9C45 - chains L and A of the 3 polymer chains in the assembly; structure by electron microscopy, 3.20 A resolution.

[Chain L]
Molecule: S2L20 Fab Light Chain Variable Region
From: Homo sapiens
Notes: antibody fragment or engineered binder
Sequence (107 residues; row label = number of the first residue in the row):
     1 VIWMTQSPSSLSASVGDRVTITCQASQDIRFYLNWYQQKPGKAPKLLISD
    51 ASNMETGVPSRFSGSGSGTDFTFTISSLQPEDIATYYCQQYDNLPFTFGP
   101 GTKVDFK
Disulfides: Cys23-Cys88

[Chain A]
Molecule: Spike glycoprotein
From: Severe acute respiratory syndrome coronavirus 2
Reference sequence: P0DTC2 (SPIKE_SARS2); residue numbers follow UniProt; this construct covers 1-1208
Sequence (1288 residues; numbered 1 to 1288; the number before each row is that of its first residue):
     1 MFVFLVLLPLVSSQCVNLTTRTQLPPAYTNSFTRGVYYPDKVFRSSVLHS
    51 TQDLFLPFFSNVTWFHAIHVSGTNGTKRFDNPVLPFNDGVYFASTEKSNI
   101 IRGWIFGTTLDSKTQSLLIVNNATNVVIKVCEFQFCNDPFLGVYYHKNNK
   151 SWMESEFRVYSSANNCTFEYVSQPFLMDLEGKQGNFKNLREFVFKNIDGY
   201 FKIYSKHTPINLVRDLPQGFSALEPLVDLPIGINITRFQTLLALHRSYLT
   251 PGDSSSGWTAGAAAYYVGYLQPRTFLLKYNENGTITDAVDCALDPLSETK
   301 CTLKSFTVEKGIYQTSNFRVQPTESIVRFPNITNLCPFGEVFNATRFASV
   351 YAWNRKRISNCVADYSVLYNSASFSTFKCYGVSPTKLNDLCFTNVYADSF
   401 VIRGDEVRQIAPGQTGKIADYNYKLPDDFTGCVIAWNSNNLDSKVGGNYN
   451 YLYRLFRKSNLKPFERDISTEIYQAGSTPCNGVEGFNCYFPLQSYGFQPT
   501 NGVGYQPYRVVVLSFELLHAPATVCGPKKSTNLVKNKCVNFNFNGLTGTG
   551 VLTESNKKFLPFQQFGRDIADTTDAVRDPQTLEILDITPCSFGGVSVITP
   601 GTNTSNQVAVLYQDVNCTEVPVAIHADQLTPTWRVYSTGSNVFQTRAGCL
   651 IGAEHVNNSYECDIPIGAGICASYQTQTNSPGSASSVASQSIIAYTMSLG
   701 AENSVAYSNNSIAIPTNFTISVTTEILPVSMTKTSVDCTMYICGDSTECS
   751 NLLLQYGSFCTQLNRALTGIAVEQDKNTQEVFAQVKQIYKTPPIKDFGGF
   801 NFSQILPDPSKPSKRSPIEDLLFNKVTLADAGFIKQYGDCLGDIAARDLI
   851 CAQKFNGLTVLPPLLTDEMIAQYTSALLAGTITSGWTFGAGPALQIPFPM
   901 QMAYRFNGIGVTQNVLYENQKLIANQFNSAIGKIQDSLSSTPSALGKLQD
   951 VVNQNAQALNTLVKQLSSNFGAISSVLNDILSRLDPPEAEVQIDRLITGR
  1001 LQSLQTYVTQQLIRAAEIRASANLAATKMSECVLGQSKRVDFCGKGYHLM
  1051 SFPQSAPHGVVFLHVTYVPAQEKNFTTAPAICHDGKAHFPREGVFVSNGT
  1101 HWFVTQRNFYEPQIITTDNTFVSGNCDVVIGIVNNTVYDPLQPELDSFKE
  1151 ELDKYFKNHTSPDVDLGDISGINASVVNIQKEIDRLNEVAKNLNESLIDL
  1201 QELGKYEQGSGYIPEAPRDGQAYVRKDGEWVLLSTFLGRSLEVLFQGPGH
  1251 HHHHHHHSAWSHPQFEKGGGSGGGGSGGSAWSHPQFEK
Not modelled in the structure: 1-13, 71-76, 147-150, 177-185, 248-253, 307-1288
Differences from the reference sequence: engineered mutation Gly682 (Arg in P0DTC2), Ser683 (Arg in P0DTC2), Ser685 (Arg in P0DTC2), Pro817 (Phe in P0DTC2), Pro892 (Ala in P0DTC2), Pro899 (Ala in P0DTC2), Pro942 (Ala in P0DTC2), Pro986 (Lys in P0DTC2), Pro987 (Val in P0DTC2); expression tag (1209-1288)
Disulfides: Cys15-Cys136, Cys131-Cys166, Cys291-Cys301
Covalently attached groups: N-acetylglucosamine (NAG) linked to Asn17, Asn61, Asn122, Asn165, Asn234, Asn282
UniProt features mapped onto this chain:
  - region: Asn280 to Cys301 (Putative superantigen), Arg403 to Asp405 (Integrin-binding motif), Asn448 to Phe456 (Immunodominant HLA epitope recognized by the CD8+), Pro681, Ala684 (Putative superantigen), Ser816 to Tyr837 (Fusion peptide 1), Lys835 to Phe855 (Fusion peptide 2), Asp1163 to Glu1202 (Heptad repeat 2)
  - site: Arg815, Ser816 (Cleavage)
  - glycosylation: Asn17 (N-linked (GlcNAc...) (complex) asparagine), Asn61 (N-linked (GlcNAc...) (hybrid) asparagine), Asn74 (N-linked (GlcNAc...) (complex) asparagine), Asn122 (N-linked (GlcNAc...) (hybrid) asparagine), Asn149 (N-linked (GlcNAc...) (complex) asparagine), Asn165 (N-linked (GlcNAc...) (complex) asparagine), Asn234 (N-linked (GlcNAc...) (high mannose) asparagine), Asn282 (N-linked (GlcNAc...) (complex) asparagine), Thr323 (O-linked (GalNAc) threonine), Ser325 (O-linked (HexNAc...) serine), Asn331 (N-linked (GlcNAc...) (complex) asparagine), Asn343 (N-linked (GlcNAc...) (complex) asparagine), Asn603 (N-linked (GlcNAc...) (hybrid) asparagine), Asn616 (N-linked (GlcNAc...) (complex) asparagine), Asn657 (N-linked (GlcNAc...) (complex) asparagine), Thr676 (O-linked (GlcNAc...) threonine), Thr678 (O-linked (GlcNAc...) threonine), Asn709 (N-linked (GlcNAc...) (high mannose) asparagine), Asn717 (N-linked (GlcNAc...) (hybrid) asparagine), Asn801 (N-linked (GlcNAc...) (hybrid) asparagine) and 6 more in UniProt
  - natural variant: Leu5 (L5F: In strain: Iota/B.1.526), Ser13 (S13I: In strain: Epsilon/B.1.427/B.1.429), Leu18 (L18F: In strain: Beta/B.1.351, Gamma/P.1 and 1 more), Thr19 (T19I: In strain: Omicron/BQ.1.1, Omicron/XBB.1.5 and 1 more; T19R: In strain: Delta/B.1.617.2, Omicron/BA.2 and 4 more), Thr20 (T20N: In strain: Gamma/P.1), Leu24 to Ala27 (sequence variant, change not given here; In strain: Omicron/BA.2, Omicron/BA.2.12.1 and 6 more), Pro26 (P26S: In strain: Gamma/P.1), Gln52 (Q52H: In strain: Omicron/EG.5.1), Ala67 (A67V: In strain: Eta/B.1.525, Omicron/BA.1), His69 to Val70 (deletion: In strain: Alpha/B.1.1.7, Eta/B.1.525 and 5 more), Gly75 (G75V: In strain: Lambda/C.37), Thr76 (T76I: In strain: Lambda/C.37), 82 further natural variant entries in UniProt
  - mutagenesis: His69 to Val70 (Increased incorporation of cleaved spike into virions), Asn121 (N121Q: Partial loss of biliverdin affinity), Arg190 (R190K: Partial loss of biliverdin affinity), Asn234 (N234Q: Increased resistance to neutralizing antibodies), Asn331 (N331Q: Reduced viral infectivity), Asn343 (N343Q: Reduced viral infectivity), Leu452 (L452R: Increased resistance to neutralizing antibodies. Decreases HLA binding to NF9 epitope. Increased binding affinity to human ACE2), Tyr453 (Y453F: Decreased HLA binding to NF9 epitope. Increased binding affinity to human ACE2), Ala475 (A475V: Increased resistance to neutralizing antibodies), Val483 (V483A: Increased resistance to neutralizing antibodies), Glu484 (E484D: Increased replication in human TMEM106B overexpressing cells), Phe490 (F490L: Increased resistance to neutralizing antibodies and human covalescent sera neutralization), 12 further mutagenesis entries in UniProt
Reported in the primary citation:
  - mutagenesis - A372T: decreased binding to S2L20-mFc
  - mutagenesis - A372T: decreased binding to sACE2

[Interface between chain L and chain A]
Pairs across the interface (8; chain L residue first):
  Phe31(L) - Thr109(A)
  Phe31(L) - Lys113(A)
  Phe31(L) - Thr114(A)
  Asp50(L) - Thr109(A)
  Asp50(L) - Lys113(A)
  Asp50(L) - Arg237(A)  salt bridge
  Asn53(L) - Asp111(A)  hydrogen bond
  Asn53(L) - Lys113(A)
Other interface residues (no listed pair), chain L (4 interface residues in all): Tyr32

[In short]
Chain L and chain A form an interface of 4 and 5 residues respectively; the contacts include 1 hydrogen bond
and 1 salt bridge. Among the polar pairs are Asp50(L)-Arg237(A) and Asn53(L)-Asp111(A). From the paper: A372T
of chain A reduces binding to S2L20-mFc; A372T of chain A reduces binding to sACE2.
Chain L is S2L20 Fab Light Chain Variable Region (Homo sapiens) and chain A is Spike glycoprotein (Severe
acute respiratory syndrome coronavirus 2); the structure, SARS-CoV-2 S + S2L20 (local refinement of NTD and
S2L20 Fab variable region), was determined by electron microscopy.
